7EN3 - chains D and E of the 6 polymer chains in the assembly; structure by X-ray diffraction, 2.64 A resolution.

[Chain D]
Molecule: Tubulin beta-2B chain
Source organism: Bos taurus
UniProtKB: Q6B856 (TBB2B_BOVIN); numbering as in UniProt (aligned over 1-445)
Sequence (445 residues; numbered 1 to 445; the number before each row is that of its first residue):
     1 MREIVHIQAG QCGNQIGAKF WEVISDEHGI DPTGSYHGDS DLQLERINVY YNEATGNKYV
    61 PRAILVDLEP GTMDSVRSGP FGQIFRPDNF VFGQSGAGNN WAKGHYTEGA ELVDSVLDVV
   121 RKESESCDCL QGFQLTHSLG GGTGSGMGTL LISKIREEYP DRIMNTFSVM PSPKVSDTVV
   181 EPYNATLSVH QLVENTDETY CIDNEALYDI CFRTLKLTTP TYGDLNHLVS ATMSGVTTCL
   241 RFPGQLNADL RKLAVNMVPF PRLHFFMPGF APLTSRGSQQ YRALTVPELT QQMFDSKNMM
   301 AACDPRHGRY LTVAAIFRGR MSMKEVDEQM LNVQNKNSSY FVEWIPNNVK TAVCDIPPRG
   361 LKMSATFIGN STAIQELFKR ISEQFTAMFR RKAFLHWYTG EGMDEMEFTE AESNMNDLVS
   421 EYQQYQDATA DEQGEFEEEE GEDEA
Not modelled in the structure: 277-283, 432-445
Residues lining bound ligands:
  - GDP (guanosine-5'-diphosphate): Gly10, Gln11, Cys12, Gln15, Glu69, Ala97, Asn99, Ser138, Gly140, Gly141, Gly142, Thr143, Gly144, Val169, Pro171, Val175, Ser176, Glu181, Asn204, Leu207, Tyr222, Leu225, Asn226
  - J6R ((2S,4R)-5-(4-fluorophenyl)-2-methyl-4-[[2-[(1R,3R)-4-methyl-3-[5-methylhexyl-[(2S,3S)-3-methyl-2-[[(2R)-1-methylpiperidin-2-yl]carbonylamino]pentanoyl]amino]-1-oxidanyl-pentyl]-1,3-thiazol-4-yl]carbonylamino]pentanoic acid): Gln11, Gln15, Pro173, Lys174, Val175, Ser176, Asp177, Tyr208, Pro220, Thr221, Tyr222, Gly223, Asp224, Leu225, Arg276
UniProt features mapped onto this chain:
  - motif: Met1 to Ile4 (MREI motif)
  - binding site (GTP): Gln11, Glu69, Ser138, Gly142, Thr143, Gly144, Asn204, Asn226
  - binding site (Mg(2+)): Glu69
  - modified residue: Ser40 (Phosphoserine), Thr55 (Phosphothreonine), Lys58 (N6-acetyllysine), Ser172 (Phosphoserine), Thr285 (Phosphothreonine), Thr290 (Phosphothreonine), Arg318 (Omega-N-methylarginine), Glu438 (5-glutamyl polyglutamate)
  - cross-link (Glycyl lysine isopeptide (Lys-Gly)): Lys58 (interchain with G-Cter in ubiquitin), Lys324 (interchain with G-Cter in ubiquitin)

[Chain E]
Molecule: Stathmin-4
Source organism: Rattus norvegicus
UniProtKB: P63043 (STMN4_RAT); residues 6-141 here correspond to UniProt positions 50-185 (UniProt number = residue number + 44)
Sequence (136 residues; each row starts with the number of its first residue):
     6 MEVIELNKCT SGQSFEVILK PPSFDGVPEF NASLPRRRDP SLEEIQKKLE AAEERRKYQE
    66 AELLKHLAEK REHEREVIQK AIEENNNFIK MAKEKLAQKM ESNKENREAH LAAMLERLQE
   126 KDKHAEEVRK NKELKE
Not modelled in the structure: 29-43
UniProt features mapped onto this chain:
  - modified residue: Ser46 (Phosphoserine)

[How chain D and chain E interact]
Residue-residue contacts (23; chain D residue first):
  Tyr106(D) - His129(E)  hydrogen bond
  Tyr106(D) - Ala130(E)  hydrophobic
  Tyr106(D) - Val133(E)  hydrophobic
  Tyr106(D) - Arg134(E)  hydrogen bond (backbone-side chain)
  Thr107(D) - Lys137(E)
  Ala110(D) - Arg134(E)
  Ser153(D) - Leu123(E)
  Lys154(D) - Asp127(E)  salt bridge
  Glu157(D) - Leu120(E)
  Glu157(D) - Leu123(E)
  Glu157(D) - Gln124(E)
  Glu157(D) - Asp127(E)
  Pro160(D) - Met119(E)  hydrophobic
  Gln191(D) - Lys126(E)
  Asn195(D) - Leu123(E)
  Thr399(D) - Lys140(E)
  Gly400(D) - Lys137(E)
  Glu401(D) - Val133(E)
  Glu401(D) - Lys137(E)  salt bridge
  Gly402(D) - Val133(E)
  Gly402(D) - Asn136(E)
  Met403(D) - Val133(E)
  Glu407(D) - His129(E)  salt bridge
Other interface residues (no listed pair), chain D (17 interface residues in all): Arg156, Asp161
Other interface residues (no listed pair), chain E (14 interface residues in all): Arg112

[Overview]
Chain D and chain E form an interface of 17 and 14 residues respectively, with 2 hydrogen bonds and 3 salt
bridges. Polar contacts include Lys154(D)-Asp127(E), Glu401(D)-Lys137(E) and Glu407(D)-His129(E). Bound to
chain D: GDP and compound J6R.
Chain D is Tubulin beta-2B chain (Bos taurus) and chain E is Stathmin-4 (Rattus norvegicus); the structure,
Crystal structure of tubulin in complex with Tubulysin analogue TGL, was determined by X-ray diffraction.
